8F53 - chains Sl and Ae of the 60 polymer chains in the assembly; structure by electron microscopy, 2.93 A resolution.

[Chain Sl (and Ae)]
Name: RC_I_2
From: synthetic construct
Notes: chain Ae of this document is another copy of the same molecule, construct and numbering; everything in this record applies to it too
Chain sequence (54 residues; each row starts with the number of its first residue):
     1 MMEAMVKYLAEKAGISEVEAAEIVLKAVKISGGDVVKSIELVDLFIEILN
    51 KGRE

[Chain Sl / chain Ae interface]
Pairs across the interface (21; chain Sl residue first):
  Glu-22(Sl) / Lys-51(Ae)  salt bridge
  Lys-26(Sl) / Leu-44(Ae)
  Lys-26(Sl) / Glu-47(Ae)  salt bridge
  Ile-30(Sl) / Glu-40(Ae)
  Ile-30(Sl) / Leu-41(Ae)
  Lys-37(Sl) / Ile-30(Ae)
  Glu-40(Sl) / Ile-30(Ae)
  Leu-41(Sl) / Ile-30(Ae)
  Leu-41(Sl) / Leu-41(Ae)  hydrophobic
  Leu-44(Sl) / Lys-26(Ae)
  Leu-44(Sl) / Phe-45(Ae)  hydrophobic
  Phe-45(Sl) / Leu-44(Ae)  hydrophobic
  Phe-45(Sl) / Phe-45(Ae)  hydrophobic
  Phe-45(Sl) / Ile-48(Ae)  hydrophobic
  Glu-47(Sl) / Lys-26(Ae)  salt bridge
  Ile-48(Sl) / Phe-45(Ae)  hydrophobic
  Leu-49(Sl) / Gly-52(Ae)
  Lys-51(Sl) / Glu-22(Ae)  salt bridge
  Gly-52(Sl) / Leu-49(Ae)
  Gly-52(Sl) / Arg-53(Ae)  hydrogen bond (backbone-side chain)
  Arg-53(Sl) / Gly-52(Ae)  hydrogen bond (side chain-backbone)
Also at the interface, not in a pair above, chain Sl (15 interface residues in all): Ile-23
Also at the interface, not in a pair above, chain Ae (15 interface residues in all): Glu-19, Lys-37

[Overview]
The chain Sl/chain Ae interface involves 15 residues from each chain, with 2 hydrogen bonds and 4 salt
bridges. Polar pairs include Glu-22(Sl)/Lys-51(Ae), Lys-26(Sl)/Glu-47(Ae) and Gly-52(Sl)/Arg-53(Ae).
Both chains are RC_I_2 (synthetic construct). Entry 8F53 (Top-down design of protein architectures with
reinforcement learning) was determined by electron microscopy together with 8F4X and 8F54 from the same study.
